PDB entry 8HRB | electron microscopy, 3.78 A resolution | chains A and B of the 20 polymer chains in the assembly

[Chain A (and B)]
Molecule: Archaeal ATPase
Source organism: Escherichia coli
Notes: chain B of this document is another copy of the same molecule, construct and numbering; everything in this record applies to it too
UniProtKB: A0A8H9B1T2 (A0A8H9B1T2_ECOLX); residue numbers follow UniProt; this construct covers 1-947
Amino-acid sequence (947 residues; row label = number of the first residue in the row):
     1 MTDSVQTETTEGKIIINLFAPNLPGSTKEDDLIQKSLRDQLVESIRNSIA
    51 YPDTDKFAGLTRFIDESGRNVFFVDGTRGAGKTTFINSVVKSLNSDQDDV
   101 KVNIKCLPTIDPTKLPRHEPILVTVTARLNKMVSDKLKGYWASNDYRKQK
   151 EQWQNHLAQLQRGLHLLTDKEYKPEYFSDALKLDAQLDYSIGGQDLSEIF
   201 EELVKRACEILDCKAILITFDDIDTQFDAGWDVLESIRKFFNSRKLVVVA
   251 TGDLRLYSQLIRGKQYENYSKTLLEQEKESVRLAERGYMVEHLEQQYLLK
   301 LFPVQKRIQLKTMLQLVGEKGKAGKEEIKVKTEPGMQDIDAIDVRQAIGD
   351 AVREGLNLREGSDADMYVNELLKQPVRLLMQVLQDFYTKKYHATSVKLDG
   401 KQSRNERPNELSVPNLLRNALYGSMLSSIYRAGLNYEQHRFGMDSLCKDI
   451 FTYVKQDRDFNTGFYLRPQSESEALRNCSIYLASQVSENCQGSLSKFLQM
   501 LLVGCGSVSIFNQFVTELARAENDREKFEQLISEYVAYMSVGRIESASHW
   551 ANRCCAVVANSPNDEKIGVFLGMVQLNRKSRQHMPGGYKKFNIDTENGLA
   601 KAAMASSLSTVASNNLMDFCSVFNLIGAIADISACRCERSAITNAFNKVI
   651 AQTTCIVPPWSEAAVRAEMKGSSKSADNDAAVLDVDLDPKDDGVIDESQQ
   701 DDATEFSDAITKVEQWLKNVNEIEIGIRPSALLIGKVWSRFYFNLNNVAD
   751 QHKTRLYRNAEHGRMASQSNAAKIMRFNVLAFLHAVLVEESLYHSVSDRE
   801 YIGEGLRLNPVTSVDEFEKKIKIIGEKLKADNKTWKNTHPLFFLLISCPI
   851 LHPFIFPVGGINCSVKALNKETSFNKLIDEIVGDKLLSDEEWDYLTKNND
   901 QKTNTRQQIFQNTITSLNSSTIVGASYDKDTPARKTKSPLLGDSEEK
Unresolved in the structure: 1-12, 53-68, 395-411, 672-703, 901-906, 935-947 (chain B: 1-12, 52-68, 96-101, 396-410, 519-523, 664-699, 899-906, 935-947)
Construct notes: conflict Arg-636 (Leu in A0A8H9B1T2), Leu-940 (Ser in A0A8H9B1T2)

[Interface between chain A and chain B]
Contacting residue pairs (61):
  Arg-78(A) / Tyr-288(B)
  Arg-78(A) / His-292(B)
  Pro-108(A) / Ile-191(B)  hydrophobic
  Thr-113(A) / Arg-238(B)  hydrogen bond (backbone-side chain)
  Lys-114(A) / Arg-238(B)
  Lys-114(A) / Asn-242(B)
  Arg-117(A) / Leu-167(B)  hydrogen bond (side chain-backbone)
  His-118(A) / Asp-169(B)
  His-118(A) / Lys-170(B)
  His-118(A) / Tyr-172(B)
  Pro-120(A) / Tyr-172(B)
  Val-123(A) / Tyr-172(B)
  Val-123(A) / Phe-177(B)  hydrophobic
  Ala-127(A) / Gly-192(B)
  Ala-127(A) / Gly-193(B)
  Arg-128(A) / Ile-191(B)
  Asn-130(A) / Leu-181(B)
  Lys-131(A) / Lys-182(B)
  Lys-131(A) / Tyr-189(B)
  Lys-131(A) / Ser-190(B)
  Leu-157(A) / Leu-181(B)  hydrophobic
  Gln-161(A) / Pro-174(B)  hydrogen bond (side chain-backbone)
  Gln-161(A) / Phe-177(B)
  Gln-161(A) / Ser-178(B)
  Leu-164(A) / Phe-177(B)  hydrophobic
  Thr-225(A) / Arg-238(B)
  Thr-225(A) / Gln-265(B)
  Thr-225(A) / Tyr-297(B)
  Phe-227(A) / Asn-268(B)
  Asp-228(A) / Asn-268(B)
  Leu-256(A) / Met-289(B)  hydrophobic
  Gln-259(A) / Tyr-269(B)
  Gln-259(A) / Met-289(B)
  Arg-262(A) / Glu-277(B)
  Arg-262(A) / Arg-282(B)
  Gly-263(A) / Ser-270(B)  hydrogen bond (backbone-side chain)
  Gly-263(A) / Leu-273(B)
  Tyr-266(A) / Thr-272(B)
  Tyr-266(A) / Leu-273(B)  hydrophobic
  Tyr-266(A) / Glu-277(B)
  Glu-267(A) / Ser-270(B)
  Glu-267(A) / Lys-271(B)
  Glu-267(A) / Thr-272(B)
  Leu-274(A) / Gln-276(B)
  Glu-291(A) / Arg-282(B)  salt bridge
  Leu-426(A) / Val-304(B)
  Ser-427(A) / Leu-299(B)
  Tyr-430(A) / Val-304(B)  hydrophobic
  Tyr-430(A) / Arg-307(B)
  Tyr-436(A) / Gln-309(B)
  Arg-440(A) / Lys-325(B)
  Gln-530(A) / Glu-471(B)  hydrogen bond
  Arg-666(A) / Phe-743(B)
  Glu-668(A) / Lys-736(B)
  Met-669(A) / Arg-740(B)  hydrogen bond (backbone-side chain)
  Met-669(A) / Phe-743(B)  hydrophobic
  Met-669(A) / Arg-807(B)
  Lys-670(A) / Leu-806(B)
  Lys-670(A) / Arg-807(B)  hydrogen bond (backbone-backbone)
  Lys-670(A) / Leu-808(B)
  Gly-671(A) / Arg-807(B)  hydrogen bond (backbone-side chain)
Other interface residues (no listed pair), chain A (45 interface residues in all): Glu-119, Leu-160, His-165, Asp-224, Arg-255, Lys-264, Arg-431, Val-665
Other interface residues (no listed pair), chain B (53 interface residues in all): Arg-69, Leu-183, Asp-195, Lys-239, Leu-293, Gln-295, Gln-296, Lys-300, Gln-305, Ser-739, Gly-805

[Overview]
The interface between chain A and chain B involves 45 residues on one side and 53 on the other; the contacts
include 8 hydrogen bonds and 1 salt bridge. Polar pairs include Glu-291(A)/Arg-282(B), Thr-113(A)/Arg-238(B)
and Arg-117(A)/Leu-167(B).
Both chains are Archaeal ATPase (Escherichia coli). Entry 8HRB (Structure of tetradecameric RdrA ring in
RNA-loading state) was determined by electron microscopy together with 8HR7, 8HR8, 8HR9, 8HRA and 8HRC from
the same study.
